Entry 6ASO (X-ray diffraction, 2.71 A resolution); this record covers chains B and I of the 9 polymer chains in the assembly.

[Chain B]
Molecule: U6 snRNA-associated Sm-like protein LSm2
From: Saccharomyces cerevisiae
UniProtKB: P38203 (LSM2_YEAST); residues 1-95 here = UniProt positions 1-95
Amino-acid sequence (95 residues; numbered 1 to 95; the number before each row is that of its first residue):
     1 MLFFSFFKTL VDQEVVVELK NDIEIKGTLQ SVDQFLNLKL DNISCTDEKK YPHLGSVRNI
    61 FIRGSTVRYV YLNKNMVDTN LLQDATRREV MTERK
Swiss-Prot annotation at these positions:
  - mutagenesis: Lys-20 (K20A/E: Inviable. Decreases binding affinity for U6 snRNA), Phe-35 (F35A: Strongly reduces affinity for poly-U RNA ends), Asn-37 (N37A: Strongly reduces affinity for poly-U RNA ends), Arg-63 (R63A: Strongly reduces affinity for poly-U RNA ends)
Reported in the primary citation:
  - binding site for Saccharomyces cerevisiae strain HB_S_GIMBLETTROAD_9 chromosome XII sequence (chain I): Lys-20
  - mutagenesis - K20A, K20E: abolished growth
  - mutagenesis - K20E: decreased binding to Saccharomyces cerevisiae strain HB_S_GIMBLETTROAD_9 chromosome XII sequence (chain I)
  - mutagenesis - K20E: decreased binding to U6 3'-end

[Chain I]
Molecule: Saccharomyces cerevisiae strain HB_S_GIMBLETTROAD_9 chromosome XII sequence
Sequence (84 nucleotides; numbered 30 to 113; the number before each row is that of its first residue):
    30 GGUCAAUUUG AAACAAUACA GAGAUGAUCA GCGGUUCCCC UGCAUAAGGG UGAACCGUUU
    90 UACAAAGAGA UUUAUUUCGU UUUX
Disordered / not traced: 30-32, 80, 99-108
Differences from the reference sequence: conflict G62 (A366024 in 1039023481), G79 (A366041 in 1039023481)
Modified positions: UBD (uridine 3',5'-bis(dihydrogen phosphate)) at position 113

[How chain B and chain I interact]
Contacting residue pairs (8; chain B residue first):
  Lys-20(B) / UBD_113(I)
  Phe-35(B) / U111(I)  stacking on the base
  Leu-36(B) / U112(I)  base contact
  Asn-37(B) / U111(I)  hydrogen bond to the base
  Arg-63(B) / U110(I)  hydrogen bond to the sugar
  Arg-63(B) / U111(I)  salt bridge to the phosphate
  Gly-64(B) / U111(I)  base contact
  Ser-65(B) / U111(I)  hydrogen bond to the base
Also at the interface, not in a pair above, chain B (8 interface residues in all): Asp-33

[Overview]
The interface between chain B and chain I involves 8 residues on one side and 4 on the other; the contacts
include 3 hydrogen bonds, 1 salt bridge and 1 aromatic stacking contact. Among the polar pairs are
Asn-37(B)/U111(I), Ser-65(B)/U111(I) and Arg-63(B)/U110(I). The paper reports a binding site for Saccharomyces
cerevisiae strain HB_S_GIMBLETTROAD_9 chromosome XII sequence (chain I) at Lys-20(B); K20A and K20E of chain B
abolish growth.
Chain B is U6 snRNA-associated Sm-like protein LSm2 (Saccharomyces cerevisiae) and chain I is Saccharomyces
cerevisiae strain HB_S_GIMBLETTROAD_9 chromosome XII sequence; the structure, Structure of yeast U6 snRNP with
3'-phosphate terminated U6 RNA, was determined by X-ray diffraction together with 5VSU from the same study.
